Entry 8E4G (electron microscopy, 3.20 A resolution); this record covers chains P and Y of the 10 polymer chains in the assembly.

Chain P:
Name: Tail tubular protein gp12
Organism: Escherichia phage T7
Reference sequence: P03747 (TUBE2_BPT7); numbering as in UniProt (aligned over 1-794)
Amino-acid sequence (794 residues; each row starts with the number of its first residue):
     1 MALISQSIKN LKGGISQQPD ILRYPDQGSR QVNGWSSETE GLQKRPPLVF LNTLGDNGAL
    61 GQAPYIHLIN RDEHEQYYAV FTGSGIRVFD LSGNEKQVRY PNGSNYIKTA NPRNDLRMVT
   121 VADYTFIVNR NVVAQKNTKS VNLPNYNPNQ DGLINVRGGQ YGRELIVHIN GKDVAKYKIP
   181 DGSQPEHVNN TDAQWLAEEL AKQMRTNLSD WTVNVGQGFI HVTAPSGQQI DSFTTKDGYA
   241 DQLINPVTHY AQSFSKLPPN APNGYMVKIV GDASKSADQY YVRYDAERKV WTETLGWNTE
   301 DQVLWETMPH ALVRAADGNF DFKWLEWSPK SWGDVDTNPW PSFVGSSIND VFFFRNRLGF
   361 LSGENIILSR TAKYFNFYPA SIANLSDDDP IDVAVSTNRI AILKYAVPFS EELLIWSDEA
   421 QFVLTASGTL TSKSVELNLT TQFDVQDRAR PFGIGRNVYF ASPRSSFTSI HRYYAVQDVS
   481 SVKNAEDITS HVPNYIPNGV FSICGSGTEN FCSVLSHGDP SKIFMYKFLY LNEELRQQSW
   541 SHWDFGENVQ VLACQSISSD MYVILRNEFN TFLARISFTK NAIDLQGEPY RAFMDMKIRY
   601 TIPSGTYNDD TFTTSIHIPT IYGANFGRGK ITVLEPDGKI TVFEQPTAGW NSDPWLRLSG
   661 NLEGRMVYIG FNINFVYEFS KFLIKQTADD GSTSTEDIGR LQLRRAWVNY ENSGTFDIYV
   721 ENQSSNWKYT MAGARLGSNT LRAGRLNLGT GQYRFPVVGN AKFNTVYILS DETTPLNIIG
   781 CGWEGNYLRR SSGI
Unresolved in the structure: 1
Differences from the reference sequence: conflict Trp-332 (Cys in P03747)

Chain Y:
Name: Tail fiber protein
Organism: Escherichia phage T7
Reference sequence: P03748 (FIBER_BPT7); residues 1-165 here = UniProt positions 1-165
Amino-acid sequence (165 residues; numbered 1 to 165; the number before each row is that of its first residue):
     1 MANVIKTVLT YQLDGSNRDF NIPFEYLARK FVVVTLIGVD RKVLTINTDY RFATRTTISL
    61 TKAWGPADGY TTIELRRVTS TTDRLVDFTD GSILRAYDLN VAQIQTMHVA EEARDLTTDT
   121 IGVNNDGHLD ARGRRIVNLA NAVDDRDAVP FGQLKTMNQN SWQAR
Unresolved in the structure: 1-3

Interface between chain P and chain Y:
Pairs across the interface - 18 pairs, chain P then chain Y:
  Thr-730(P) with Arg-95(Y), hydrogen bond (backbone-side chain)
  Met-731(P) with Ile-93(Y)
  Ala-732(P) with Ile-93(Y), hydrophobic; Leu-94(Y); Arg-95(Y)
  Gly-733(P) with Ile-93(Y)
  Ala-734(P) with Ile-93(Y)
  Arg-735(P) with Gly-91(Y), hydrogen bond (side chain-backbone); Ser-92(Y); Ile-93(Y)
  Leu-736(P) with Phe-88(Y), hydrophobic; Thr-89(Y); Asp-90(Y); Ser-92(Y), hydrogen bond (backbone-backbone); Leu-94(Y), hydrophobic
  Gly-737(P) with Asp-90(Y), hydrogen bond (backbone-backbone)
  Leu-741(P) with Leu-94(Y), hydrophobic
  Tyr-753(P) with Arg-95(Y)
Also at the interface, not in a pair above, chain P (11 interface residues in all): Ser-738

In short:
11 residues of chain P face 8 of chain Y across their interface, with 4 hydrogen bonds. Among the polar pairs
are Thr-730(P)/Arg-95(Y), Arg-735(P)/Gly-91(Y) and Leu-736(P)/Ser-92(Y).
Here chain P is Tail tubular protein gp12 and chain Y is Tail fiber protein, both from Escherichia phage T7.
Entry 8E4G (Remodeling of the bacteriophage T7 during initial infection) was determined by electron
microscopy.
